Entry 6L6L (X-ray diffraction, 2.78 A resolution); this record covers chains A and C of the 4 polymer chains in the assembly.

# Chain A
Name: Nuclear receptor related 1
Organism: Homo sapiens
Reference sequence: F1D8N6 (F1D8N6_HUMAN); residue numbers follow UniProt; this construct covers 262-346
Amino-acid sequence (85 residues; each row starts with the number of its first residue):
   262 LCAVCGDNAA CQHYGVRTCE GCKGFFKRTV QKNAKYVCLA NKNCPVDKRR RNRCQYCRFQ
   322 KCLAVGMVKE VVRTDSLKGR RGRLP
Metal / ion sites: Zn2+ site 1: Cys263, Cys266, Cys280, Cys283; Zn2+ site 2: Cys299, Cys305, Cys315, Cys318
Reported in the primary citation:
  - binding site for the 21-nt DNA strand (chain C): Glu281, Lys284, Arg289, Arg342, Gly343, Arg344
  - self-association interface (contacts with another copy of this molecule): Asn294 to Leu300

# Chain C
Molecule: 21-nt DNA strand
Organism: Homo sapiens
Sequence (21 nucleotides; row label = number of the first residue in the row):
     1 AAAGGTCAAA CTGTGACCTA T

# Interface between chain A and chain C
Residue-residue contacts - 18 pairs, chain A then chain C:
  Cys272(A) - DA2(C)  phosphate contact
  Gln273(A) - DA2(C)  hydrogen bond to the phosphate
  Gln273(A) - DA3(C)  phosphate contact
  His274(A) - DA3(C)  salt bridge to the phosphate
  Tyr275(A) - DA3(C)  hydrogen bond to the phosphate
  Tyr275(A) - DG4(C)  hydrogen bond to the phosphate
  Lys284(A) - DG4(C)  hydrogen bond to the base
  Lys288(A) - DG5(C)  base contact
  Val332(A) - DA3(C)  phosphate contact
  Val333(A) - DG4(C)  phosphate contact
  Arg334(A) - DA3(C)  phosphate contact
  Arg334(A) - DG4(C)  hydrogen bond to the phosphate
  Gly340(A) - DG4(C)  phosphate contact
  Gly340(A) - DG5(C)  phosphate contact
  Arg341(A) - DG4(C)  sugar contact
  Arg342(A) - DG4(C)  sugar contact
  Arg342(A) - DG5(C)  hydrogen bond to the sugar
  Gly343(A) - DA3(C)  hydrogen bond to the base
Interface residues without a listed pair, chain A (14 interface residues in all): Gln292
Interface residues without a listed pair, chain C (5 interface residues in all): DA1

# Summary
Chain A and chain C form an interface of 14 and 5 residues respectively, with 7 hydrogen bonds and 1 salt
bridge. Among the polar pairs are Lys284(A)-DG4(C), Gly343(A)-DA3(C) and Arg342(A)-DG5(C). From the paper: a
binding site for the 21-nt DNA strand (chain C) at Glu281(A), Lys284(A) and Arg289(A) among others; a
self-association interface involving Asn294(A).
Chain A is Nuclear receptor related 1 and chain C is a 21-nt DNA strand, both from Homo sapiens; the
structure, Structural basis of NR4A2 homodimers binding to selective Nur-responsive elements, was determined
by X-ray diffraction together with 6L6Q from the same study.
